Entry 5S5V (X-ray diffraction, 2.70 A resolution); this record covers chains A and E of the 6 polymer chains in the assembly.

[Chain A]
Molecule: Tubulin alpha-1B chain
Organism: Bos taurus
UniProtKB: P81947 (TBA1B_BOVIN); residue numbers follow UniProt; this construct covers 1-451
Amino-acid sequence (451 residues; numbered 1 to 451; the number before each row is that of its first residue):
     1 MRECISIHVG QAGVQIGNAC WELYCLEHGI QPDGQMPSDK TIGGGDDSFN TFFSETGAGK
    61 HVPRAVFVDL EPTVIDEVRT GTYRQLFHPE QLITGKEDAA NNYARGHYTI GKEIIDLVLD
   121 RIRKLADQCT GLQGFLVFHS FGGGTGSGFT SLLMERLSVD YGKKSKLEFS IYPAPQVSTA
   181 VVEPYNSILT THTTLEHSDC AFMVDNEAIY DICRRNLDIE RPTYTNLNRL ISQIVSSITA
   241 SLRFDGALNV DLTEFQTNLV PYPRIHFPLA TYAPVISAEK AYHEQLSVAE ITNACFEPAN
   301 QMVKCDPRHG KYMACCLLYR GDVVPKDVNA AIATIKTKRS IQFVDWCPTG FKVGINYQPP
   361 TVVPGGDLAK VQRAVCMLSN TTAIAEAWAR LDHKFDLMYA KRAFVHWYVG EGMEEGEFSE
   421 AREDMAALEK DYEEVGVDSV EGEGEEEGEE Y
Not modelled in the structure: 439-451
Ion coordination: Ca2+: Asp39, Thr41, Gly44, Glu55
Residues lining bound ligands: GTP (guanosine-5'-triphosphate): Val9, Gly10, Gln11, Ala12, Gln15, Ile16, Asp69, Asp98, Ala99, Ala100, Asn101, Ser140, Gly142, Gly143, Gly144, Thr145, Gly146, Ile171, Pro173, Val177, Ser178, Glu183, Asn206, Tyr224, Leu227, Asn228, Ile231

[Chain E]
Molecule: Stathmin-4
Organism: Rattus norvegicus
UniProtKB: P63043 (STMN4_RAT); residues 5-145 here correspond to UniProt positions 49-189 (UniProt number = residue number + 44)
Amino-acid sequence (143 residues; numbered 3 to 145; the number before each row is that of its first residue):
     3 MADMEVIELN KCTSGQSFEV ILKPPSFDGV PEFNASLPRR RDPSLEEIQK KLEAAEERRK
    63 YQEAELLKHL AEKREHEREV IQKAIEENNN FIKMAKEKLA QKMESNKENR EAHLAAMLER
   123 LQEKDKHAEE VRKNKELKEE ASR
Not modelled in the structure: 3-5, 29-43, 144-145
Sequence notes: initiating methionine (3); expression tag (4)

[Chain A / chain E interface]
Contacting residue pairs (56; chain A residue first):
  His107(A) - Leu54(E)
  Tyr108(A) - Ala57(E)  hydrophobic
  Thr109(A) - Arg61(E)  hydrogen bond
  Lys112(A) - Leu54(E)
  Lys112(A) - Glu58(E)  salt bridge
  Glu155(A) - Ile50(E)
  Arg156(A) - Leu47(E)
  Arg156(A) - Gln51(E)
  Val159(A) - Pro45(E)
  Glu196(A) - Asp44(E)
  His197(A) - Asp44(E)  salt bridge
  His197(A) - Pro45(E)
  Asp245(A) - Cys14(E)
  Asp245(A) - Ser16(E)  hydrogen bond (backbone-side chain)
  Ala247(A) - Asn12(E)
  Ala247(A) - Ser19(E)
  Leu248(A) - Ser19(E)
  Pro325(A) - Gln18(E)
  Pro325(A) - Phe20(E)  hydrophobic
  Asn329(A) - Met6(E)
  Asn329(A) - Val8(E)
  Asn329(A) - Phe20(E)
  Lys336(A) - Leu24(E)
  Asp345(A) - Pro27(E)
  Asp345(A) - Ser28(E)  hydrogen bond (backbone-backbone)
  Cys347(A) - Pro27(E)
  Pro348(A) - Lys25(E)
  Pro348(A) - Pro27(E)
  Thr349(A) - Ile23(E)
  Thr349(A) - Leu24(E)  hydrogen bond (backbone-backbone)
  Thr349(A) - Lys25(E)  hydrogen bond (backbone-backbone)
  Gly350(A) - Val22(E)
  Phe351(A) - Glu21(E)
  Phe351(A) - Val22(E)  hydrogen bond (backbone-backbone)
  Phe351(A) - Leu24(E)  hydrophobic
  Lys352(A) - Phe20(E)
  Lys352(A) - Glu21(E)  salt bridge
  Val353(A) - Ser19(E)
  Val353(A) - Phe20(E)  hydrogen bond (backbone-backbone)
  Gly354(A) - Gln18(E)
  Gly354(A) - Ser19(E)
  Ile355(A) - Gly17(E)
  Ile355(A) - Gln18(E)  hydrogen bond (backbone-backbone)
  Asn356(A) - Ser16(E)
  Tyr357(A) - Thr15(E)
  Tyr357(A) - Ser16(E)  hydrogen bond (backbone-backbone)
  Tyr357(A) - Gly17(E)
  Tyr357(A) - Gln18(E)  hydrogen bond
  Val409(A) - Gln64(E)
  Gly410(A) - Arg61(E)
  Gly410(A) - Gln64(E)
  Glu411(A) - Arg61(E)  hydrogen bond (backbone-side chain)
  Gly412(A) - Ala57(E)
  Gly412(A) - Arg60(E)  hydrogen bond (backbone-side chain)
  Gly412(A) - Arg61(E)
  Glu414(A) - Arg60(E)  salt bridge
Interface residues without a listed pair, chain A (41 interface residues in all): Glu113, Leu152, Ser158, Gly246, Val328, Ile332, Ala333, Trp346, Met413
Interface residues without a listed pair, chain E (32 interface residues in all): Leu11, Pro26, Lys53, Glu55

[Summary]
The interface between chain A and chain E involves 41 residues on one side and 32 on the other; the contacts
include 12 hydrogen bonds and 4 salt bridges. Polar pairs include Lys112(A)-Glu58(E), His197(A)-Asp44(E) and
Lys352(A)-Glu21(E). Ligands of chain A: GTP.
Chain A is Tubulin alpha-1B chain (Bos taurus) and chain E is Stathmin-4 (Rattus norvegicus); the structure,
Tubulin-Z32386228-complex, was determined by X-ray diffraction together with 5S4L, 5S4M, 5S4N, 5S4O, 5S4P,
5S4Q and 52 further entries from the same study.
